Entry 3D1I (X-ray diffraction, 1.80 A resolution); this record covers chains A and B.

[Chain A (and B)]
Protein: Eight-heme nitrite reductase
Organism: Thioalkalivibrio nitratireducens
Notes: chain B of this document is another copy of the same molecule, construct and numbering; everything in this record applies to it too
UniProtKB: Q5F2I3 (Q5F2I3_9GAMM); residues 1-525 here correspond to UniProt positions 29-553 (UniProt number = residue number + 28)
Chain sequence (525 residues; numbered 1 to 525; the number before each row is that of its first residue):
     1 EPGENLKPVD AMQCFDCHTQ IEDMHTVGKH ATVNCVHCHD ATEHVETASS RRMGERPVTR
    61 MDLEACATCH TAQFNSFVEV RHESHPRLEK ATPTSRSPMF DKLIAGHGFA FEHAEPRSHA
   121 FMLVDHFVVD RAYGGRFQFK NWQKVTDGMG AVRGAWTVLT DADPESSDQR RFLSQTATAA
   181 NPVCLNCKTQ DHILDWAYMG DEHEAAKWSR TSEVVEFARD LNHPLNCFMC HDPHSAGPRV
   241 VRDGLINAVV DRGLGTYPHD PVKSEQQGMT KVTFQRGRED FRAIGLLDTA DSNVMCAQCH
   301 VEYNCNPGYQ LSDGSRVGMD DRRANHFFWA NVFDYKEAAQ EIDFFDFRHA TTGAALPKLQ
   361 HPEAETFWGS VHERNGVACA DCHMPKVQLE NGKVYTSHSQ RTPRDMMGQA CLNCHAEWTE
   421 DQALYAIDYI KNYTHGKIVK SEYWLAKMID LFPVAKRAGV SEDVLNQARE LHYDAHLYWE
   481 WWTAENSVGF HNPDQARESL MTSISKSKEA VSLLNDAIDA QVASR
Disordered / not traced: 1-4, 524-525
Ion coordination: heme c Fe (8 sites), coordinated by H18, H30, H39, H44, H70, H119, K188, H231, H234, H300, H372, H383, H398, H415, H491; Ca2+ site 1: P116 (together with heme c); Ca2+ site 2: E302, Y303, K358, Q360
Ligand contacts:
  - heme c (HEC), molecule 1: V9, Q13, C14, C17, H18, C35, H39, A41, H44, V45, A48, S49, S50, R51, R52, M53, R56, P57, T59, L194, Q275, R276, G277
  - heme c (HEC), molecule 2: A11, C14, F15, H18, I21, H25, H30, V33, N34, C35, H37, C38, H39, T59, R60, M61, I193, L194, F228, P233, H234, R239, F274, Q275, R276, R282, I284
  - heme c (HEC), molecule 3: K29, H30, V33, H37, A65, C66, T68, C69, H70, C227, F228, H231, P233, A236
  - heme c (HEC), molecule 4: H37, T68, C69
  - heme c (HEC), molecule 5: L63, C66, H70, Q73, F74, F77, L225, N226, C227, C230, H231, A290, S292, M295, A380, M384, K386, Y395, T396, H398
  - heme c (HEC), molecule 6: R81, S84, P116, R117, S118, H119, F121, M122, D125, C187, K188, L225, M229, M295, C296, Q298, C299, H300, C379, H383, M384, Q400, R401, T402
  - heme c (HEC), molecule 7: S84, P116, N293, C296, H300, E363, A364, F367, H372, V377, A378, C379, C382, H383, T402, P403, R404, I427, K431, N486, S487, F490, H491
  - heme c (HEC), molecule 8: H113, A114, E115, P116, D125, H126, V129, R131, A132, A179, A180, N181, V183, C184, C187, K188, R242, Q298, C299, H300, V301, Y303, C305, F327, H361, A484, N486
  - heme c (HEC), molecule 9: N141, W142, Q143, V371, H372, N375, V377, C382, P403, A410, C411, C414, H415, W418, A423, A426, I427, I430, F490, P493
  - nitrite ion (NO2): F109, R131, K188, Y303, Q360, H361
  - PG6 (1-(2-methoxy-ethoxy)-2-{2-[2-(2-methoxy-ethoxy]-ethoxy}-ethane): Y309, Q310, L311, D313, G314, F345, R348, A355

[How chain A and chain B interact]
Pairs across the interface (54; chain A residue first):
  N5(A) with V27(B), hydrogen bond (side chain-backbone); G28(B); K29(B), hydrogen bond
  L6(A) with A31(B); T32(B)
  K7(A) with T26(B), hydrogen bond (side chain-backbone); V27(B), hydrogen bond (side chain-backbone)
  P8(A) with A31(B)
  T26(A) with K7(B), hydrogen bond (backbone-side chain)
  V27(A) with N5(B), hydrogen bond (backbone-side chain); K7(B), hydrogen bond (backbone-side chain)
  G28(A) with N5(B)
  K29(A) with N5(B), hydrogen bond
  A31(A) with L6(B); P8(B)
  T32(A) with L6(B); T32(B); V36(B); H37(B), hydrogen bond
  V36(A) with T32(B)
  H37(A) with T32(B), hydrogen bond
  A67(A) with K393(B)
  T68(A) with C69(B)
  C69(A) with T68(B); C69(B)
  T71(A) with K393(B)
  N75(A) with L389(B); G392(B); K393(B), hydrogen bond (side chain-backbone)
  V78(A) with N391(B); G392(B)
  V80(A) with N391(B)
  H82(A) with E390(B)
  T146(A) with N391(B)
  D147(A) with N391(B)
  G148(A) with N391(B), hydrogen bond (backbone-side chain)
  M149(A) with N391(B), hydrogen bond (backbone-side chain); G392(B); K393(B)
  L389(A) with N75(B)
  E390(A) with H82(B)
  N391(A) with V78(B); V80(B); T146(B); D147(B); G148(B), hydrogen bond (side chain-backbone); M149(B), hydrogen bond (side chain-backbone)
  G392(A) with N75(B); V78(B); M149(B)
  K393(A) with A67(B); T71(B); F74(B); N75(B), hydrogen bond (backbone-side chain)
Also at the interface, not in a pair above, chain A (35 interface residues in all): N34, H70, A72, F74, E79, Y395
Also at the interface, not in a pair above, chain B (33 interface residues in all): N34, A72, Y395

[Summary]
The interface between chain A and chain B involves 35 residues on one side and 33 on the other; the contacts
include 16 hydrogen bonds. Among the polar pairs are N5(A)-V27(B), N5(A)-K29(B) and K7(A)-T26(B).
Both chains are Eight-heme nitrite reductase (Thioalkalivibrio nitratireducens). Entry 3D1I (Structure of the
Thioalkalivibrio nitratireducens cytochrome c nitrite reductase in a complex with nitrite) was determined by
X-ray diffraction (same publication as 2ZO5 and 2OT4).
